Entry 5F63 (X-ray diffraction, 1.45 A resolution); this record covers chain A.

# Chain A
Name: Bromodomain-containing protein 4
From: Homo sapiens
UniProtKB: O60885 (BRD4_HUMAN); numbering as in UniProt (aligned over 44-168)
Chain sequence (127 residues; each row starts with the number of its first residue):
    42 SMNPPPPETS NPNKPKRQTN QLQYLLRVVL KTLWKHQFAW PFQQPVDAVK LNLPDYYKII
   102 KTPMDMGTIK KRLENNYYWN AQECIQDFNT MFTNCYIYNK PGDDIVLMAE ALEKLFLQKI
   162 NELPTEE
Construct notes: expression tag (42-43)
Swiss-Prot annotation at these positions:
  - site: Asn140 (Acetylated histone binding)
  - cross-link: Lys99 (Glycyl lysine isopeptide (Lys-Gly) (interchain with G-Cter in SUMO2))
Small-molecule neighbours: 5W2 (4-[[4-[[3-(tert-butylsulfonylamino)-4-chloranyl-phenyl]amino]-5-methyl-pyrimidin-2-yl]amino]-2-fluoranyl-N-(1-methylpiperidin-4-yl)benzamide): Trp81, Pro82, Phe83, Val87, Leu92, Asn93, Leu94, Tyr97, Cys136, Tyr139, Asn140, Asp145, Ile146, Met149

# In short
Ligands of chain A: compound 5W2.
Chain A is Bromodomain-containing protein 4 (Homo sapiens); the structure, Crystal structure of the first
bromodomain of human BRD4 in complex with SG3-179, was determined by X-ray diffraction together with 5F5Z,
5F60, 5F61 and 5F62 from the same study.
